Entry 8YBK (electron microscopy, 2.69 A resolution); this record covers chains F and I of the 10 polymer chains in the assembly.

Chain F:
Molecule: Histone H4
From: Homo sapiens
Reference sequence: P62805 (H4_HUMAN); residues 0-102 here correspond to UniProt positions 1-103 (UniProt number = residue number + 1)
Amino-acid sequence (106 residues; row label = number of the first residue in the row; numbers below 1 keep their minus sign (Gly-3 is residue -3)):
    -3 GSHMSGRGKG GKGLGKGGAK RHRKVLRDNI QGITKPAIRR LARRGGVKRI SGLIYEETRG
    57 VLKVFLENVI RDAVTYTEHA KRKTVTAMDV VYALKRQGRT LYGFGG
Not modelled in the structure: -3 to 21
Sequence notes: expression tag (-3 to -1)
Swiss-Prot annotation at these positions:
  - DNA-binding region: Lys16 to Lys20
  - modified residue: Ser1 (N-acetylserine), Arg3 (Asymmetric dimethylarginine), Lys5 (N6-(2-hydroxyisobutyryl)lysine), Lys8 (N6-(2-hydroxyisobutyryl)lysine), Lys12 (N6-(2-hydroxyisobutyryl)lysine), Lys16 (N6-(2-hydroxyisobutyryl)lysine), Lys20 (N6,N6,N6-trimethyllysine), Lys31 (N6-(2-hydroxyisobutyryl)lysine), Lys44 (N6-(2-hydroxyisobutyryl)lysine), Ser47 (Phosphoserine), Tyr51 (Phosphotyrosine), Lys59 (N6-(2-hydroxyisobutyryl)lysine), Lys77 (N6-(2-hydroxyisobutyryl)lysine), Lys79 (N6-(2-hydroxyisobutyryl)lysine), Thr80 (Phosphothreonine), Tyr88 (Phosphotyrosine), Lys91 (N6-(2-hydroxyisobutyryl)lysine)
  - cross-link (Glycyl lysine isopeptide (Lys-Gly)): Lys12 (interchain with G-Cter in SUMO2), Lys20 (interchain with G-Cter in SUMO2), Lys31 (interchain with G-Cter in SUMO2), Lys59 (interchain with G-Cter in SUMO2), Lys79 (interchain with G-Cter in SUMO2), Lys91 (interchain with G-Cter in SUMO2)

Chain I:
Molecule: 145-nt DNA strand
From: synthetic construct
Sequence (145 nucleotides; numbered -72 to 72; the number before each row is that of its first residue; numbers below 1 keep their minus sign (DA-72 is residue -72)):
   -72 ATCAGAATCC CGGTGCCGAG GCCGCTCAAT TGGTCGTAGA CAGCTCTAGC ACCGCTTAAA
   -12 CGCACGTACG CGCTGTCCCC CGCGTTTTAA CCGCCAAGGG GATTACTCCC TAGTCTCCAG
    48 GCACGTGTCA GATATATACA TCGAT
Not modelled in the structure: -72 to -61, 54-72

Interface between chain F and chain I:
Contacting residue pairs - 13 pairs, chain F then chain I:
  Arg35(F) - DC8(I)  sugar contact
  Arg35(F) - DG9(I)  salt bridge to the phosphate
  Arg39(F) - DC8(I)  salt bridge to the phosphate
  Arg45(F) - DC7(I)  phosphate contact
  Arg45(F) - DC8(I)  phosphate contact
  Ile46(F) - DC7(I)  sugar contact
  Ile46(F) - DC8(I)  hydrogen bond to the phosphate
  Gly48(F) - DC7(I)  hydrogen bond to the phosphate
  Lys77(F) - DG28(I)  phosphate contact
  Arg78(F) - DG28(I)  phosphate contact
  Lys79(F) - DG27(I)  phosphate contact
  Lys79(F) - DG28(I)  hydrogen bond to the phosphate
  Thr80(F) - DG28(I)  hydrogen bond to the phosphate
Other interface residues (no listed pair), chain F (11 interface residues in all): Lys44, Ser47

Summary:
11 residues of chain F and 5 residues of chain I are in contact; the contacts include 4 hydrogen bonds and 2
salt bridges. Polar pairs include Ile46(F)-DC8(I), Gly48(F)-DC7(I) and Lys79(F)-DG28(I). Curated annotation
(UniProt) lists a DNA-binding region on chain F.
Chain F is Histone H4 (Homo sapiens) and chain I is a 145-nt DNA strand (synthetic construct); the structure,
Cryo-EM structure of the human nucleosome containing the H3.1 E97K mutant, was determined by electron
microscopy (same publication as 8YBJ).
